PDB entry 5EXD | X-ray diffraction, 2.50 A resolution | chains E and F of the 6 polymer chains in the assembly

Chain E:
Molecule: Oxalate oxidoreductase subunit delta
Organism: Moorella thermoacetica (strain ATCC 39073)
Notes: EC 1.2.7.10
UniProtKB: Q2RI40 (OORD_MOOTA); numbering as in UniProt (aligned over 1-315)
Chain sequence (315 residues; each row starts with the number of its first residue):
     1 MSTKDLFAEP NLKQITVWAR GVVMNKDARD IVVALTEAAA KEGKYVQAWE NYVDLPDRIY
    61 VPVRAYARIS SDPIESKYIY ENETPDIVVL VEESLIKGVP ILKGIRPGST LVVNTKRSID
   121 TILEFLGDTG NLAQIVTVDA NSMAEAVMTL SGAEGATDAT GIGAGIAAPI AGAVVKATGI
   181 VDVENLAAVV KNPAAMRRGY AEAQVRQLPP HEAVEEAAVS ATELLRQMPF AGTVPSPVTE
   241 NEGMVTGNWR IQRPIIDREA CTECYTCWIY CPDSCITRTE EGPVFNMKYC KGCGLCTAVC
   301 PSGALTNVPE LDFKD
Unresolved in the structure: 1-5, 40-43, 211-221
Metal / ion sites: 4Fe-4S cluster Fe site 1: C261, C264, C267, C300; 4Fe-4S cluster Fe site 2: C271, C290, C293, C296
Residues lining bound ligands:
  - 4Fe-4S cluster (SF4), molecule 1: P254, C271, P272, D273, C275, I276, F285, C290, K291, G292, C293, G294, L295, C296
  - 4Fe-4S cluster (SF4), molecule 2: I256, A260, C261, T262, E263, C264, Y265, T266, C267, P283, C300, P301, S302, A304, L305
UniProt features mapped onto this chain:
  - binding site ([4Fe-4S] cluster): C261, C264, C267, C271, C290, C293, C296, C300

Chain F:
Molecule: Oxalate oxidoreductase subunit beta
Organism: Moorella thermoacetica (strain ATCC 39073)
Notes: EC 1.2.7.10
UniProtKB: Q2RI42 (OORB_MOOTA); residues 1-314 here = UniProt positions 1-314
Chain sequence (314 residues; row label = number of the first residue in the row):
     1 MLDRIASIKK APDEEYYVPG HRTCAGCGPA LTYRLVAKAA GPNTIFIGPT GCMYVANTSY
    61 GCGPWRVPWI HAQITNGGAV ASGIEAAYKA MIRKKKTDAE FPNIIVMAGD GGAVDIGLQA
   121 LSAMLYRGHD VLFICYDNES YANTGIQTSP TTPYGANTTF TPPGEVVPEG KKLFPKDNPK
   181 VIAHGHPELK YVATASIGWP VDLMNKVRKG LNQEGPAYIH IHAPCPKGWQ FPADKTIEMA
   241 KLAVQTGMFQ LYEYENGEYK LSVKVDKRKP VSEYMKLQKR FAHLKPEHIA KMQAFVDARC
   301 AEVGITVPVV ASNA
Unresolved in the structure: 311-314
Metal / ion sites: 4Fe-4S cluster Fe: C24, C27, C52, C225; Mg2+: D110, N138, S140 (together with O2T)
Residues lining bound ligands:
  - O2T ([2-[3-[(4-azanyl-2-methyl-pyrimidin-5-yl)methyl]-4-methyl-2-[1,1,2-tris(oxidanyl)-2-oxidanylidene-ethyl]-1,3-thiazol-3-ium-5-yl]ethoxy-oxidanyl-phosphoryl] hydrogen phosphate): T50, G51, C52, M53, V55, I74, T75, G109, D110, G111, G112, Y136, N138, S140, Y141, A142, N143, T144
  - 4Fe-4S cluster (SF4): T23, C24, C27, P29, C52, M53, N138, A142, C225, P226, K227
UniProt features mapped onto this chain:
  - binding site ([4Fe-4S] cluster): C24, C27, C52, C225
Reported in the primary citation:
  - binding site for O2T: N143

Interface between chain E and chain F:
Contacting residue pairs (99; chain E residue first):
  V22(E) - K227(F)
  V53(E) - Y60(F)  hydrogen bond (backbone-side chain)
  D54(E) - R22(F)  hydrogen bond (backbone-side chain)
  P56(E) - R22(F)  hydrogen bond (backbone-side chain)
  P56(E) - N143(F)
  D57(E) - K227(F)
  R58(E) - R22(F)  hydrogen bond (side chain-backbone)
  R58(E) - C24(F)
  R58(E) - A56(F)
  R58(E) - N143(F)  hydrogen bond
  I59(E) - C24(F)
  I59(E) - A25(F)
  I59(E) - P226(F)  hydrophobic
  Y60(E) - A25(F)  hydrophobic
  T149(E) - Q230(F)
  L150(E) - N157(F)
  L150(E) - T159(F)
  L150(E) - K227(F)
  L150(E) - G228(F)
  L150(E) - Q230(F)
  E154(E) - T144(F)
  V234(E) - G61(F)
  S236(E) - W65(F)  hydrogen bond (side chain-backbone)
  S236(E) - R66(F)
  S236(E) - V67(F)  hydrogen bond (side chain-backbone)
  P237(E) - V18(F)  hydrophobic
  P237(E) - G63(F)
  P237(E) - W65(F)
  P237(E) - R66(F)
  V238(E) - V18(F)
  V238(E) - R66(F)  hydrogen bond (backbone-side chain)
  T239(E) - V18(F)
  T239(E) - P19(F)
  E240(E) - V18(F)
  E240(E) - P19(F)
  N241(E) - V18(F)
  N241(E) - P19(F)  hydrogen bond (backbone-backbone)
  N241(E) - G20(F)  hydrogen bond (side chain-backbone)
  N241(E) - C62(F)  hydrogen bond
  N241(E) - G63(F)
  M244(E) - G20(F)
  M244(E) - H21(F)
  M244(E) - R22(F)
  M244(E) - S59(F)
  T246(E) - H21(F)
  W249(E) - R22(F)
  W249(E) - T23(F)
  Y265(E) - I8(F)
  W268(E) - I8(F)
  W268(E) - A11(F)
  W268(E) - P12(F)
  W268(E) - E15(F)
  W268(E) - R34(F)  hydrogen bond (backbone-side chain)
  W268(E) - K38(F)
  I269(E) - I8(F)  hydrophobic
  I269(E) - L31(F)
  I269(E) - R34(F)
  I269(E) - L35(F)
  I269(E) - P200(F)  hydrophobic
  Y270(E) - L31(F)
  Y270(E) - R34(F)
  Y270(E) - I197(F)
  Y270(E) - G198(F)  hydrogen bond (side chain-backbone)
  Y270(E) - P200(F)
  Y270(E) - I237(F)  hydrophobic
  Y270(E) - K241(F)
  C271(E) - L31(F)
  C271(E) - R34(F)  hydrogen bond (backbone-side chain)
  P272(E) - Y17(F)
  P272(E) - H21(F)
  P272(E) - G26(F)
  P272(E) - C27(F)
  P272(E) - A30(F)
  D273(E) - P19(F)
  D273(E) - H21(F)  salt bridge
  S274(E) - E15(F)
  S274(E) - Y17(F)  hydrogen bond (side chain-backbone)
  S274(E) - P19(F)
  S274(E) - R34(F)  hydrogen bond
  R278(E) - I8(F)  hydrogen bond (side chain-backbone)
  R278(E) - K9(F)  hydrogen bond (side chain-backbone)
  R278(E) - A11(F)  hydrogen bond (side chain-backbone)
  R278(E) - D13(F)  salt bridge
  Y289(E) - P19(F)  hydrophobic
  Y289(E) - G20(F)
  K291(E) - H21(F)  hydrogen bond (side chain-backbone)
  K291(E) - T23(F)  hydrogen bond (side chain-backbone)
  C293(E) - A25(F)
  C293(E) - G26(F)
  C293(E) - A233(F)
  C293(E) - D234(F)
  G294(E) - D234(F)
  L295(E) - G26(F)
  L295(E) - A233(F)
  L295(E) - D234(F)
  L295(E) - K235(F)
  L295(E) - T236(F)
  A298(E) - D234(F)
  V299(E) - I237(F)  hydrophobic
Also at the interface, not in a pair above, chain E (44 interface residues in all): V61, M148, A153, G243, C264, C275, N307
Also at the interface, not in a pair above, chain F (56 interface residues in all): C52, V55, N57, P64, P68, I146, W199, M204

Overview:
Chain E and chain F form an interface of 44 and 56 residues respectively; the contacts include 21 hydrogen
bonds and 2 salt bridges. Among the polar pairs are D273(E)-H21(F), R278(E)-D13(F) and V53(E)-Y60(F). Bound to
chain E: 4Fe-4S cluster. The paper reports a binding site for O2T at N143(F).
Chain E is Oxalate oxidoreductase subunit delta and chain F is Oxalate oxidoreductase subunit beta, both from
Moorella thermoacetica (strain ATCC 39073); the structure, Crystal structure of oxalate oxidoreductase from
Moorella thermoacetica bound with carboxy-di-oxido-methyl-TPP (COOM-TPP) intermediate, was determined by X-ray
diffraction, deposited together with 5EXE.
